6N1X - chain A; structure by X-ray diffraction, 2.35 A resolution.

# Chain A
Molecule: Glycosyltransferase
Source organism: Staphylococcus aureus subsp. aureus CN1
Notes: EC 2.4.1.-
Reference sequence: T1Y9F7 (T1Y9F7_STAAU); residues 1-373 here correspond to UniProt positions 5-377 (UniProt number = residue number + 4)
Sequence (377 residues; row label = number of the first residue in the row; numbers below 1 keep their minus sign (Phe-3 is residue -3)):
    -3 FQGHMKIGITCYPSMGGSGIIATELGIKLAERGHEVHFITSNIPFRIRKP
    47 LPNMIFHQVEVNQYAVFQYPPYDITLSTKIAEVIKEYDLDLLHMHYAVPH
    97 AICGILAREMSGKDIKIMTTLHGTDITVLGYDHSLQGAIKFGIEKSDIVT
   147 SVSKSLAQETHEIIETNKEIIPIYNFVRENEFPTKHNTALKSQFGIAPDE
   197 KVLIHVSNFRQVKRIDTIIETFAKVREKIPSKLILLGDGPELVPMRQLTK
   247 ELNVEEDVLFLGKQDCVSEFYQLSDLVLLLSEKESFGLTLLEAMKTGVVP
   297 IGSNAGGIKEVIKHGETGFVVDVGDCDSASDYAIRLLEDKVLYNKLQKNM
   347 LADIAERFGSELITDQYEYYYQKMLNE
Construct notes: expression tag (-3 to 0)
Ligand contacts:
  - 2-acetamido-2-deoxy-alpha-D-glucopyranose (NDG): Gly13, Ser14, His118, Val148, Asn171, Lys209, Lys279, Glu280, Ser281, Phe282, Gly283, Leu284
  - UDP (uridine-5'-diphosphate): Gly12, Gly13, Ile16, Val202, Ser203, Asn204, Lys209, Leu232, Gly233, Gly258, Lys259, Gln260, Val263, Tyr267, Glu280, Gly283, Leu284, Thr285, Glu288

# Overview
Chain A binds UDP and 2-acetamido-2-deoxy-alpha-D-glucopyranose.
Chain A is Glycosyltransferase (Staphylococcus aureus subsp. aureus CN1); the structure, BshA from
Staphylococcus aureus complexed with UDP and N-acetylglucosamine, was determined by X-ray diffraction.
